PDB entry 8SIY | electron microscopy, 2.90 A resolution | chains J and L of the 12 polymer chains in the assembly

Chain J:
Protein: Histone H2B
Source organism: Xenopus laevis
UniProt: P02281 (H2B11_XENLA); residues 4-125 here correspond to UniProt positions 5-126 (UniProt number = residue number + 1)
Chain sequence (122 residues; row label = number of the first residue in the row):
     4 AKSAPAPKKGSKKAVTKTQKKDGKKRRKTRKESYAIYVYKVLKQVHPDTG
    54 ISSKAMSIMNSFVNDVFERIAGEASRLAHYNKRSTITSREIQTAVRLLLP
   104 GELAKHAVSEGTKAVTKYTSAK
Not modelled in the structure: 4-31, 125
Differences from the reference sequence: variant Thr32 (Ser33 in P02281)
Swiss-Prot annotation at these positions:
  - modified residue: Lys5 (N6-acetyllysine), Lys12 (N6-acetyllysine), Ser14 (Phosphoserine), Lys15 (N6-acetyllysine), Lys20 (N6-acetyllysine)
  - glycosylation: Ser112 (O-linked (GlcNAc) serine)
  - cross-link: Lys120 (Glycyl lysine isopeptide (Lys-Gly) (interchain with G-Cter in ubiquitin))

Chain L:
Molecule: Widom 601 DNA
Source organism: synthetic construct
Sequence (153 nucleotides; numbered -76 to 76; the number before each row is that of its first residue; numbers below 1 keep their minus sign (DA-76 is residue -76)):
   -76 ATCACAGGATGTATATATCTGACACGTGCCTGGAGACTAGGGAGTAATCC
   -26 CCTTGGCGGTTAAAACGCGGGGGACAGCGCGTACGTGCGTTTAAGCGGTG
    24 CTAGAGCTGTCTACGACCAATTGAGCGGCCTCGGCACCGGGATTCTCCAG
    74 GAT
Not modelled in the structure: -76 to -72, 76

How chain J and chain L interact:
Pairs across the interface - 13 pairs, chain J then chain L:
  Thr32(J) - DC30(L)  hydrogen bond to the phosphate
  Glu35(J) - DG-45(L)  sugar contact
  Tyr42(J) - DA-53(L)  hydrogen bond to the phosphate
  Tyr42(J) - DC-52(L)  phosphate contact
  Gly53(J) - DA-53(L)  phosphate contact
  Ile54(J) - DC-54(L)  sugar contact
  Ile54(J) - DA-53(L)  hydrogen bond to the phosphate
  Ser55(J) - DC-54(L)  phosphate contact
  Ser56(J) - DC-54(L)  hydrogen bond to the phosphate
  Arg86(J) - DA-34(L)  phosphate contact
  Arg86(J) - DG-33(L)  salt bridge to the phosphate
  Ser87(J) - DA-34(L)  hydrogen bond to the phosphate
  Thr88(J) - DA-34(L)  hydrogen bond to the phosphate
Other interface residues (no listed pair), chain J (13 interface residues in all): Arg33, Lys46, Lys85
Other interface residues (no listed pair), chain L (8 interface residues in all): DC-48

In short:
Chain J and chain L form an interface of 13 and 8 residues respectively; the contacts include 6 hydrogen bonds
and 1 salt bridge. Among the polar pairs are Thr32(J)-DC30(L), Tyr42(J)-DA-53(L) and Ile54(J)-DA-53(L).
Here chain J is Histone H2B (Xenopus laevis) and chain L is Widom 601 DNA (synthetic construct). Entry 8SIY
(Origin Recognition Complex Associated (ORCA) protein bound to H4K20me3-nucleosome) was determined by electron
microscopy, deposited together with 8SIU.
